Entry 3C60 (X-ray diffraction, 3.05 A resolution); this record covers chains B and C of the 4 polymer chains in the assembly.

Chain B:
Protein: TCR YAe62 beta chain
Organism: Mus musculus
Amino-acid sequence (236 residues; numbered 1 to 236; the number before each row is that of its first residue):
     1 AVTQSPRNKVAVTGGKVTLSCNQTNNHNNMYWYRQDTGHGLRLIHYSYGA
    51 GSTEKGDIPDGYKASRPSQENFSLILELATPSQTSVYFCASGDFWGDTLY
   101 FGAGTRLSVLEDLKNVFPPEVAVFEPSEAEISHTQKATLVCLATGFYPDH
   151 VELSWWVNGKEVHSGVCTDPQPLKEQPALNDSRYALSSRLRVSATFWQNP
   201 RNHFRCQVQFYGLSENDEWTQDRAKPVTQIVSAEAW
Disulfides: Cys21-Cys89, Cys141-Cys206

Chain C:
Protein: H-2 class II histocompatibility antigen, A-B alpha chain
Organism: Mus musculus
Reference sequence: P14434 (HA2B_MOUSE); residues 1-182 here correspond to UniProt positions 27-208 (UniProt number = residue number + 26)
Amino-acid sequence (182 residues; row label = number of the first residue in the row):
     1 IEADHVGTYGISVYQSPGDIGQYTFEFDGDELFYVDLDKKETVWMLPEFG
    51 QLASFDPQGGLQNIAVVKHNLGVLTKRSNSTPATNEAPQATVFPKSPVLL
   101 GQPNTLICFVDNIFPPVINITWLRNSKSVADGVYETSFFVNRDYSFHKLS
   151 YLTFIPSDDDIYDCKVEHWGLEEPVLKHWEPE
Disulfides: Cys108-Cys164
UniProt features mapped onto this chain:
  - region: Glu180 to Glu182 (Connecting peptide)
  - glycosylation: Asn119 (N-linked (GlcNAc...) asparagine)

Chain B / chain C interface:
Pairs across the interface - 16 pairs, chain B then chain C:
  Asn28(B) - His69(C)
  Asn29(B) - Gln62(C)
  Tyr46(B) - Gln58(C)
  Tyr48(B) - Gln58(C)  hydrogen bond
  Tyr48(B) - Leu61(C)  hydrophobic
  Tyr48(B) - Gln62(C)
  Tyr48(B) - Ala65(C)  hydrophobic
  Thr53(B) - Lys40(C)  hydrogen bond (backbone-side chain)
  Glu54(B) - Lys40(C)  salt bridge
  Glu54(B) - Gln58(C)
  Glu54(B) - Leu61(C)
  Phe94(B) - Gln62(C)
  Phe94(B) - Val66(C)  hydrophobic
  Trp95(B) - Gly59(C)
  Trp95(B) - Gln62(C)  hydrogen bond (backbone-side chain)
  Trp95(B) - Asn63(C)

Summary:
The interface between chain B and chain C involves 8 residues on one side and 9 on the other, with 3 hydrogen
bonds and 1 salt bridge. Polar contacts include Glu54(B)-Lys40(C), Tyr48(B)-Gln58(C) and Thr53(B)-Lys40(C).
Here chain B is TCR YAe62 beta chain and chain C is H-2 class II histocompatibility antigen, A-B alpha chain,
both from Mus musculus. Entry 3C60 (Crystal structure of mouse MHC class II I-Ab/3K peptide complexed with
mouse TCR YAe62) was determined by X-ray diffraction, deposited together with 3C5Z and 3C6L.
